Entry 3QGA (X-ray diffraction, 3.00 A resolution); this record covers chains C and F of the 12 polymer chains in the assembly.

Chain C (and F):
Name: Urease subunit beta 2
Organism: Helicobacter mustelae
Notes: EC 3.5.1.5; chain F of this document is another copy of the same molecule, construct and numbering; everything in this record applies to it too
UniProtKB: D3UJ80 (D3UJ80_HELM1); residues 1-568 here = UniProt positions 1-568
Amino-acid sequence (568 residues; row label = number of the first residue in the row):
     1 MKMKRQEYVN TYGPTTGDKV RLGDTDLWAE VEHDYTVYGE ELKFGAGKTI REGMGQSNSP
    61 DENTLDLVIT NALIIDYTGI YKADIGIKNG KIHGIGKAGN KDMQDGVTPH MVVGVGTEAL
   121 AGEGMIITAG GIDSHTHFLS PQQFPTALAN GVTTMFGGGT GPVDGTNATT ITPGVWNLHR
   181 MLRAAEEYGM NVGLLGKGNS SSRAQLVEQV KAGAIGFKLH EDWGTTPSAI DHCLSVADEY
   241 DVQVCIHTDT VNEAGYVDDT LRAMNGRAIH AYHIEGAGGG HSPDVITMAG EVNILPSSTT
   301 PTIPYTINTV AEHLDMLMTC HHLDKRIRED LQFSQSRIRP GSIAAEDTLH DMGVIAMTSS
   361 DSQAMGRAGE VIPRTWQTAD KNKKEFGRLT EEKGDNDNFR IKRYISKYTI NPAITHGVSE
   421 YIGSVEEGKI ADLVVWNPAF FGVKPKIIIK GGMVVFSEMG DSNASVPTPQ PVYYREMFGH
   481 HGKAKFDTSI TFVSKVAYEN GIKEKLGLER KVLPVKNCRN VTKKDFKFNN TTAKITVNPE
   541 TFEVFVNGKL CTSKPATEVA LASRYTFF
Disordered / not traced: 329-332
Modified / non-standard residues: Lys-218 (lysine nz-carboxylic acid; KCX)
Bound ions: Fe ion site 1: His-135, His-137, Lys-218, Asp-361; Fe ion site 2: Lys-218, His-247, His-273
From the paper describing this entry:
  - catalytic residues: Lys-218
  - mutagenesis - K218A, K218E, K218R: abolished catalytic activity
  - mutagenesis - C245A: decreased catalytic activity
  - conformationally variable residues (loop rearrangement): Leu-317 to Phe-333

Chain C / chain F interface:
Residue-residue contacts (132; chain C residue first):
  Phe-138(C) with Phe-478(F)
  Leu-139(C) with Met-459(F), hydrophobic; Pro-467(F), hydrophobic; Met-477(F); Phe-478(F)
  Ser-140(C) with Met-459(F); Phe-478(F)
  Pro-141(C) with Glu-476(F); Met-477(F); Phe-478(F); His-481(F)
  Gln-142(C) with Ser-462(F); Arg-475(F); Glu-476(F), hydrogen bond (side chain-backbone); Met-477(F)
  Gln-143(C) with Ser-462(F)
  Phe-144(C) with Phe-478(F), hydrophobic
  Thr-146(C) with Ser-462(F), hydrogen bond; Asn-463(F)
  Thr-160(C) with Glu-118(F), hydrogen bond; Phe-478(F)
  Gly-161(C) with Phe-478(F)
  Pro-162(C) with Ile-447(F); Val-454(F); Ser-457(F); Met-459(F), hydrophobic; Met-477(F)
  Val-163(C) with Glu-118(F); Ala-119(F); Leu-120(F), hydrophobic; Val-454(F), hydrophobic
  Asp-164(C) with Phe-44(F); Ala-119(F), hydrogen bond (backbone-backbone); Leu-120(F); Ala-121(F), hydrogen bond (side chain-backbone)
  Gly-165(C) with Phe-44(F); Glu-118(F); Ala-119(F), hydrogen bond (backbone-backbone)
  Thr-166(C) with Glu-118(F), hydrogen bond
  Asn-167(C) with Pro-467(F)
  Ala-168(C) with Phe-44(F), hydrophobic
  Ile-171(C) with Glu-118(F)
  Pro-173(C) with Val-115(F); Gly-116(F); Thr-117(F); Glu-118(F)
  Gly-174(C) with Gly-116(F)
  Trp-176(C) with Asp-66(F); Asn-89(F); Gly-90(F); Gly-451(F); Met-453(F), hydrophobic
  Asn-177(C) with Asp-66(F), hydrogen bond (side chain-backbone); Gly-116(F)
  Arg-180(C) with Met-453(F); Ala-484(F); Asp-487(F), salt bridge
  Met-181(C) with Met-453(F), hydrophobic; Phe-478(F), hydrophobic
  Arg-183(C) with Gly-482(F); Lys-483(F), hydrogen bond (side chain-backbone); Ala-484(F); Asp-487(F), salt bridge
  Ala-184(C) with Phe-478(F); His-481(F); Gly-482(F); Ala-484(F), hydrophobic
  Glu-186(C) with Lys-483(F), salt bridge
  Glu-187(C) with His-481(F); Gly-482(F), hydrogen bond (side chain-backbone); Lys-485(F), salt bridge
  Tyr-188(C) with Phe-478(F); His-481(F), hydrogen bond
  Lys-197(C) with Gln-56(F), hydrogen bond; Gly-114(F), hydrogen bond (side chain-backbone); Val-115(F), hydrogen bond (side chain-backbone); Thr-117(F), hydrogen bond (side chain-backbone)
  Asn-199(C) with Glu-52(F); Gln-56(F), hydrogen bond (backbone-side chain)
  Ser-200(C) with Asn-58(F); Val-115(F)
  Ser-201(C) with Glu-52(F), hydrogen bond; Asn-58(F), hydrogen bond (backbone-side chain)
  Ser-202(C) with Asn-58(F)
  Gln-205(C) with Asn-58(F), hydrogen bond (side chain-backbone); Pro-60(F); Val-115(F)
  Gln-209(C) with Val-115(F)
  Glu-221(C) with Ala-46(F); Arg-51(F)
  Asp-222(C) with Phe-44(F); Gly-45(F); Ala-46(F), hydrogen bond (side chain-backbone); Ile-50(F); Arg-51(F)
  Trp-223(C) with Phe-44(F), hydrophobic; Ile-50(F); Arg-51(F); Glu-52(F), hydrogen bond (backbone-backbone); Gln-56(F); Thr-117(F); Glu-118(F); Ala-119(F)
  Gly-224(C) with Arg-51(F); Glu-52(F)
  Thr-226(C) with Glu-52(F), hydrogen bond
  Ala-229(C) with Glu-52(F)
  Glu-253(C) with Arg-51(F), salt bridge
  Met-316(C) with Ser-465(F), hydrogen bond
  Thr-319(C) with Thr-468(F)
  Cys-320(C) with Val-466(F), hydrophobic
  Gln-363(C) with Met-459(F); Gly-460(F); Asp-461(F), hydrogen bond (side chain-backbone); Ser-462(F); Ala-464(F), hydrogen bond (backbone-backbone); Ser-465(F); Val-466(F); Pro-467(F)
  Ala-364(C) with Ser-465(F), hydrogen bond (backbone-backbone)
  Met-365(C) with Ser-465(F), hydrogen bond (backbone-backbone)
  Gly-366(C) with Ala-464(F); Ser-465(F), hydrogen bond (backbone-backbone)
  Arg-367(C) with Asn-463(F); Ser-465(F)
  Ala-368(C) with Ser-462(F); Asn-463(F), hydrogen bond (backbone-backbone)
  Gly-369(C) with Asn-463(F), hydrogen bond (backbone-side chain)
  Glu-370(C) with Asn-463(F), hydrogen bond
  Phe-486(C) with Lys-483(F)
  Gly-507(C) with Lys-483(F)
  Glu-509(C) with Lys-483(F), salt bridge
Other interface residues (no listed pair), chain C (59 interface residues in all): Thr-169, Ser-228
Other interface residues (no listed pair), chain F (49 interface residues in all): Gly-47, Ser-57, Ser-59, Gly-452

Summary:
59 residues of chain C and 49 residues of chain F are in contact, with 31 hydrogen bonds and 6 salt bridges.
Polar contacts include Arg-180(C)/Asp-487(F), Arg-183(C)/Asp-487(F) and Glu-186(C)/Lys-483(F). His-135(C),
His-137(C), Lys-218(C) and Asp-361(C) form the Fe ion site 1. From the paper: the catalytic residue
Lys-218(C); K218A, K218E and K218R of chain C abolish catalytic activity.
Chain C and chain F are both Urease subunit beta 2 (Helicobacter mustelae); the structure, 3.0 A Model of Iron
Containing Urease UreA2B2 from Helicobacter mustelae, was determined by X-ray diffraction together with 3QGK
from the same study.
